Entry 5C0X (X-ray diffraction, 3.81 A resolution); this record covers chains A and B of the 12 polymer chains in the assembly.

[Chain A]
Protein: Exosome complex component RRP45
Source organism: Saccharomyces cerevisiae S288c
Notes: fragment: Exosome complex component RRP45
UniProt: Q05636 (RRP45_YEAST); residue numbers follow UniProt; this construct covers 1-305
Chain sequence (305 residues; each row starts with the number of its first residue):
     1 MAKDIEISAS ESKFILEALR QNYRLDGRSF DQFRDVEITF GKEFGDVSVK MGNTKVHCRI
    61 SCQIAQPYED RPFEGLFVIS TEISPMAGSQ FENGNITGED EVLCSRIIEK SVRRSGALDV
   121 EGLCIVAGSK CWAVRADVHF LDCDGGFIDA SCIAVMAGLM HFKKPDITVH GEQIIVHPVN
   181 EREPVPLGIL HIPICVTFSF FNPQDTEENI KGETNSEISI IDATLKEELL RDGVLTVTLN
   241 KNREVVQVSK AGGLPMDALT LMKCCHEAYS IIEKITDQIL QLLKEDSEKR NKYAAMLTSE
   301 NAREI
Unresolved in the structure: 1-2, 302-305

[Chain B]
Protein: Exosome complex component SKI6
Source organism: Saccharomyces cerevisiae S288c
Notes: fragment: Exosome complex component RRP41
UniProt: P46948 (RRP41_YEAST); residue numbers follow UniProt; this construct covers 1-246
Chain sequence (248 residues; row label = number of the first residue in the row; numbers below 1 keep their minus sign (Gly-1 is residue -1)):
    -1 GHMSRLEIYS PEGLRLDGRR WNELRRFESS INTHPHAADG SSYMEQGNNK IITLVKGPKE
    59 PRLKSQMDTS KALLNVSVNI TKFSKFERSK SSHKNERRVL EIQTSLVRMF EKNVMLNIYP
   119 RTVIDIEIHV LEQDGGIMGS LINGITLALI DAGISMFDYI SGISVGLYDT TPLLDTNSLE
   179 ENAMSTVTLG VVGKSEKLSL LLVEDKIPLD RLENVLAIGI AGAHRVRDLM DEELRKHAQK
   239 RVSNASAR
Unresolved in the structure: -1 to 0, 245-246
Differences from the reference sequence: expression tag (-1 to 0)
Swiss-Prot annotation at these positions:
  - mutagenesis: Lys62 to Ser63 (Impairs RNA-binding (at the proposed ring entry site)), Arg95 to Arg96 (Impairs RNA-binding (at the proposed ring exit site))

[Interface between chain A and chain B]
Residue-residue contacts (72; chain A residue first):
  Thr97(A) - Leu98(B)
  Glu99(A) - Thr102(B)
  Glu99(A) - Val105(B)
  Glu99(A) - Arg106(B)  salt bridge
  Asp100(A) - Arg106(B)  salt bridge
  Val102(A) - Arg95(B)
  Val102(A) - Leu98(B)  hydrophobic
  Val102(A) - Glu99(B)
  Leu103(A) - Glu99(B)
  Leu103(A) - Arg106(B)
  Ser105(A) - Arg95(B)
  Arg106(A) - Glu99(B)  salt bridge
  Lys110(A) - Glu99(B)  salt bridge
  Lys110(A) - Leu200(B)
  Lys110(A) - Glu202(B)  salt bridge
  Arg114(A) - Glu202(B)  salt bridge
  Arg114(A) - Asp203(B)  salt bridge
  Ser115(A) - Lys204(B)
  His191(A) - Lys204(B)
  Thr206(A) - Phe155(B)
  Glu207(A) - Phe155(B)
  Asn209(A) - Lys195(B)  hydrogen bond (backbone-side chain)
  Ile210(A) - Phe155(B)  hydrophobic
  Ile210(A) - Asp156(B)
  Ile210(A) - Val190(B)  hydrophobic
  Lys211(A) - Asp156(B)  salt bridge
  Asn215(A) - Lys195(B)
  Glu217(A) - Lys195(B)  salt bridge
  Asp232(A) - Lys110(B)  salt bridge
  Leu239(A) - Leu207(B)  hydrophobic
  Arg243(A) - Leu207(B)  hydrogen bond (backbone-backbone)
  Arg243(A) - Asp208(B)  salt bridge
  Glu244(A) - Lys204(B)
  Glu244(A) - Ile205(B)
  Val245(A) - Asp203(B)
  Val245(A) - Lys204(B)
  Val245(A) - Ile205(B)  hydrogen bond (backbone-backbone)
  Val245(A) - Leu207(B)  hydrophobic
  Val246(A) - Asp203(B)
  Gln247(A) - Val201(B)
  Val248(A) - Leu199(B)
  Val248(A) - Leu200(B)
  Val248(A) - Val201(B)  hydrogen bond (backbone-backbone)
  Ser249(A) - Leu199(B)
  Lys250(A) - Leu196(B)  hydrogen bond (side chain-backbone)
  Lys250(A) - Ser197(B)  hydrogen bond (side chain-backbone)
  Lys250(A) - Leu198(B)
  Lys250(A) - Leu199(B)  hydrogen bond (backbone-backbone)
  Ala251(A) - Ser103(B)
  Ala251(A) - Arg106(B)
  Ala251(A) - Leu198(B)  hydrophobic
  Gly252(A) - Arg106(B)
  Gly252(A) - Met107(B)
  Gly252(A) - Ser197(B)  hydrogen bond (backbone-backbone)
  Gly252(A) - Leu198(B)
  Gly253(A) - Arg106(B)  hydrogen bond (backbone-backbone)
  Gly253(A) - Lys110(B)
  Pro255(A) - Val190(B)  hydrophobic
  Pro255(A) - Lys195(B)
  Pro255(A) - Leu196(B)
  Met256(A) - Glu194(B)
  Met256(A) - Lys195(B)
  Met256(A) - Leu196(B)  hydrogen bond (backbone-backbone)
  Asp257(A) - Glu194(B)
  Asp257(A) - Lys195(B)
  Ala258(A) - Glu194(B)  hydrogen bond (backbone-backbone)
  Ala258(A) - Ile218(B)  hydrophobic
  Leu259(A) - Glu211(B)
  Leu261(A) - Leu196(B)  hydrophobic
  Met262(A) - Leu210(B)  hydrophobic
  Met262(A) - Glu211(B)
  Cys265(A) - Leu207(B)  hydrophobic
Interface residues without a listed pair, chain A (44 interface residues in all): Glu109, Glu208, Leu254, His266, Tyr269
Interface residues without a listed pair, chain B (32 interface residues in all): Arg96, Pro206, Leu214

[Summary]
44 residues of chain A and 32 residues of chain B are in contact, with 11 hydrogen bonds and 11 salt bridges.
Polar pairs include Glu99(A)-Arg106(B), Asp100(A)-Arg106(B) and Arg106(A)-Glu99(B). From UniProt: 4
mutagenesis sites on chain B.
Chain A is Exosome complex component RRP45 and chain B is Exosome complex component SKI6, both from
Saccharomyces cerevisiae S288c; the structure, Structure of a 12-subunit nuclear exosome complex bound to
structured RNA, was determined by X-ray diffraction, deposited together with 5C0Y and 5C0W.
